PDB entry 6WTD | electron microscopy, 4.20 A resolution (low resolution: residue-level contacts below are approximate; hydrogen-bond / salt-bridge calls are withheld) | chains 8 and X of the 16 polymer chains in the assembly

# Chain 8
Name: ATP synthase protein 8
From: Saccharomyces cerevisiae
Reference sequence: P00856 (ATP8_YEAST); numbering as in UniProt (aligned over 1-48)
Sequence (48 residues; row label = number of the first residue in the row):
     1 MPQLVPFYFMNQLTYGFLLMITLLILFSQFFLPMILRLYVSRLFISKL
Disordered / not traced: 1-6

# Chain X
Name: ATP synthase subunit a
From: Saccharomyces cerevisiae
Reference sequence: P00854 (ATP6_YEAST); residues 1-249 here correspond to UniProt positions 11-259 (UniProt number = residue number + 10)
Sequence (249 residues; row label = number of the first residue in the row):
     1 SPLDQFEIRTLFGLQSSFIDLSCLNLTTFSLYTIIVLLVITSLYTLTNNN
    51 NKIIGSRWLISQEAIYDTIMNMTKGQIGGKNWGLYFPMIFTLFMFIFIAN
   101 LISMIPYSFALSAHLVFIISLSIVIWLGNTILGLYKHGWVFFSLFVPAGT
   151 PLPLVPLLVIIETLSYFARAISLGLRLGSNILAGHLLMVILAGLTFNFML
   201 INLFTLVFGFVPLAMILAIMMLEFAIGIIQGYVWAILTASYLKDAVYLH
Disordered / not traced: 1-25, 249
Reported in the primary citation:
  - conformationally variable residues (side-chain flip): Asn-197, Val-207, Met-215, Glu-223

# Interface between chain 8 and chain X
Contacting residue pairs - 40 pairs, chain 8 then chain X:
  Phe-9(8) / Val-116(X)
  Gln-12(8) / Phe-29(X)
  Gln-12(8) / Thr-33(X)
  Gln-12(8) / His-114(X)
  Leu-13(8) / Ser-120(X)
  Tyr-15(8) / Thr-27(X)
  Tyr-15(8) / Ser-30(X)
  Gly-16(8) / Phe-117(X)
  Phe-17(8) / Phe-117(X)
  Leu-19(8) / Thr-33(X)
  Leu-19(8) / Phe-95(X)
  Met-20(8) / Phe-95(X)
  Met-20(8) / Leu-121(X)
  Leu-23(8) / Leu-37(X)
  Leu-23(8) / Ile-40(X)
  Leu-23(8) / Thr-91(X)
  Leu-24(8) / Met-88(X)
  Leu-24(8) / Thr-91(X)
  Leu-26(8) / Ile-40(X)
  Leu-26(8) / Thr-41(X)
  Phe-27(8) / Phe-90(X)
  Phe-27(8) / Thr-91(X)
  Phe-27(8) / Met-94(X)
  Ser-28(8) / Pro-87(X)
  Phe-31(8) / Leu-43(X)
  Phe-31(8) / Tyr-44(X)
  Phe-31(8) / Gln-62(X)
  Leu-32(8) / Tyr-66(X)
  Leu-32(8) / Phe-86(X)
  Leu-32(8) / Phe-90(X)
  Met-34(8) / Asn-48(X)
  Ile-35(8) / Tyr-66(X)
  Leu-36(8) / Tyr-66(X)
  Leu-38(8) / Lys-52(X)
  Tyr-39(8) / Glu-63(X)
  Tyr-39(8) / Tyr-66(X)
  Ser-41(8) / Ile-53(X)
  Arg-42(8) / Ile-53(X)
  Arg-42(8) / Ile-54(X)
  Arg-42(8) / Glu-63(X)
Interface residues without a listed pair, chain X (31 interface residues in all): Thr-47, Gly-55, Leu-92

# In short
22 residues of chain 8 face 31 of chain X across their interface. The paper reports conformational variability
at Asn-197(X), Val-207(X) and Met-215(X) among others.
Chain 8 is ATP synthase protein 8 and chain X is ATP synthase subunit a, both from Saccharomyces cerevisiae;
the structure, Monomer yeast ATP synthase Fo reconstituted in nanodisc with inhibitor of Bedaquiline bound,
was determined by electron microscopy.
